6AGK - chains B and C of the 6 polymer chains in the assembly; structure by X-ray diffraction, 2.80 A resolution.

[Chain B]
Protein: Tubulin beta-2B chain
From: Bos taurus
UniProt: Q6B856 (TBB2B_BOVIN); residues 1-445 here = UniProt positions 1-445
Chain sequence (445 residues; numbered 1 to 445; the number before each row is that of its first residue):
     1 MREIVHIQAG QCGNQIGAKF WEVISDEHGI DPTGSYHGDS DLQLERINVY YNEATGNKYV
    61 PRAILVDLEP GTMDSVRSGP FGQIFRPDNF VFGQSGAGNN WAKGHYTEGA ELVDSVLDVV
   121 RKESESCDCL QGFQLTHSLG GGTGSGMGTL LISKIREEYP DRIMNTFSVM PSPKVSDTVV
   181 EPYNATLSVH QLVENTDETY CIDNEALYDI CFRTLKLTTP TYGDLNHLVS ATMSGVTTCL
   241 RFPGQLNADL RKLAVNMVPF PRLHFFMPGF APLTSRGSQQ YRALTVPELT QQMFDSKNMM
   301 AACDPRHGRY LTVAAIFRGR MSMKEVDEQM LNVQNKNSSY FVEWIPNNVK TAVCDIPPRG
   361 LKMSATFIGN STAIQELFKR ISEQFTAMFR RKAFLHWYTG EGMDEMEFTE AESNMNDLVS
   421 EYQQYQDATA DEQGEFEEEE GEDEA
Disordered / not traced: 276-279, 429-445
Swiss-Prot annotation at these positions:
  - motif: Met1 to Ile4 (MREI motif)
  - binding site (GTP): Gln11, Glu69, Ser138, Gly142, Thr143, Gly144, Asn204, Asn226
  - binding site (Mg(2+)): Glu69
  - modified residue: Ser40 (Phosphoserine), Thr55 (Phosphothreonine), Lys58 (N6-acetyllysine), Ser172 (Phosphoserine), Thr285 (Phosphothreonine), Thr290 (Phosphothreonine), Arg318 (Omega-N-methylarginine), Glu438 (5-glutamyl polyglutamate)
  - cross-link (Glycyl lysine isopeptide (Lys-Gly)): Lys58 (interchain with G-Cter in ubiquitin), Lys324 (interchain with G-Cter in ubiquitin)

[Chain C]
Protein: Tubulin alpha-1B chain
From: Sus scrofa
UniProt: Q2XVP4 (TBA1B_PIG); numbering as in UniProt (aligned over 1-450)
Chain sequence (450 residues; row label = number of the first residue in the row):
     1 MRECISIHVG QAGVQIGNAC WELYCLEHGI QPDGQMPSDK TIGGGDDSFN TFFSETGAGK
    61 HVPRAVFVDL EPTVIDEVRT GTYRQLFHPE QLITGKEDAA NNYARGHYTI GKEIIDLVLD
   121 RIRKLADQCT GLQGFLVFHS FGGGTGSGFT SLLMERLSVD YGKKSKLEFS IYPAPQVSTA
   181 VVEPYNSILT THTTLEHSDC AFMVDNEAIY DICRRNLDIE RPTYTNLNRL ISQIVSSITA
   241 SLRFDGALNV DLTEFQTNLV PYPRIHFPLA TYAPVISAEK AYHEQLSVAE ITNACFEPAN
   301 QMVKCDPRHG KYMACCLLYR GDVVPKDVNA AIATIKTKRS IQFVDWCPTG FKVGINYQPP
   361 TVVPGGDLAK VQRAVCMLSN TTAIAEAWAR LDHKFDLMYA KRAFVHWYVG EGMEEGEFSE
   421 AREDMAALEK DYEEVGVDSV EGEGEEEGEE
Disordered / not traced: 441-450
Swiss-Prot annotation at these positions:
  - motif: Met1 to Cys4 (MREC motif)
  - active site: Glu254
  - binding site (GTP): Gly10, Gln11, Ala12, Gln15, Glu71, Ala99, Ser140, Gly143, Gly144, Thr145, Gly146, Thr179, Glu183, Asn206, Tyr224, Asn228, Leu252
  - binding site (Mg(2+)): Glu71
  - modified residue: Lys40 (N6,N6,N6-trimethyllysine), Ser48 (Phosphoserine), Ser232 (Phosphoserine), Tyr282 (3'-nitrotyrosine), Arg339 (Omega-N-methylarginine), Ser439 (Phosphoserine), Glu443 (5-glutamyl polyglutamate), Glu445 (5-glutamyl polyglutamate)
  - cross-link (Glycyl lysine isopeptide (Lys-Gly)): Lys326 (interchain with G-Cter in ubiquitin), Lys370 (interchain with G-Cter in ubiquitin)

[Chain B / chain C interface]
Residue-residue contacts (38; chain B residue first):
  Gln94(B) - Met1(C)
  Ser95(B) - Arg2(C)
  Asn99(B) - Glu254(C)
  Asp177(B) - Lys352(C)  hydrogen bond (backbone-side chain)
  Thr178(B) - Glu254(C)
  Thr178(B) - Asn258(C)
  Val179(B) - Asn258(C)  hydrogen bond (backbone-side chain)
  Val179(B) - Pro348(C)  hydrophobic
  Val180(B) - Thr257(C)
  Thr219(B) - Lys326(C)
  Ala387(B) - Trp346(C)
  Met388(B) - Trp346(C)
  Arg390(B) - Asp345(C)  salt bridge
  Arg390(B) - Ser439(C)  hydrogen bond
  Arg391(B) - Tyr262(C)  hydrogen bond (backbone-side chain)
  Arg391(B) - Asp345(C)  salt bridge
  Arg391(B) - Trp346(C)
  Arg391(B) - Glu434(C)  hydrogen bond (side chain-backbone)
  Arg391(B) - Val435(C)  hydrogen bond (side chain-backbone)
  Arg391(B) - Val437(C)  hydrogen bond (side chain-backbone)
  Arg391(B) - Asp438(C)
  Arg391(B) - Ser439(C)  hydrogen bond
  Lys392(B) - Tyr262(C)
  Ala393(B) - Pro261(C)
  Ala393(B) - Tyr262(C)
  Ala393(B) - Trp346(C)  hydrophobic
  Phe394(B) - Thr257(C)
  Phe394(B) - Asn258(C)
  Phe394(B) - Val260(C)
  Phe394(B) - Pro261(C)  hydrogen bond (backbone-backbone)
  Phe394(B) - Trp346(C)  hydrophobic
  His396(B) - Val260(C)  hydrogen bond (side chain-backbone)
  His396(B) - Pro261(C)
  His396(B) - Tyr262(C)
  His396(B) - Pro263(C)
  Trp397(B) - Gln256(C)
  Trp397(B) - Thr257(C)  hydrogen bond (side chain-backbone)
  Trp397(B) - Val260(C)  hydrogen bond (side chain-backbone)
Interface residues without a listed pair, chain B (18 interface residues in all): Gly98
Interface residues without a listed pair, chain C (23 interface residues in all): Pro325, Asn329, Cys347

[Summary]
Chain B and chain C form an interface of 18 and 23 residues respectively; the contacts include 12 hydrogen
bonds and 2 salt bridges. Among the polar pairs are Arg390(B)-Asp345(C), Arg391(B)-Asp345(C) and
Asp177(B)-Lys352(C).
Here chain B is Tubulin beta-2B chain (Bos taurus) and chain C is Tubulin alpha-1B chain (Sus scrofa). Entry
6AGK (The structure of CH-II-77-tubulin complex) was determined by X-ray diffraction, deposited together with
6PC4.
